PDB entry 1EYG | X-ray diffraction, 2.80 A resolution | chains A and B of the 3 polymer chains in the assembly

[Chain A]
Protein: Single-strand DNA-binding protein
Source organism: Escherichia coli
Notes: fragment: chymotryptic fragment
UniProtKB: P0AGE0 (SSB_ECOLI); residues 1000-1115 here correspond to UniProt positions 1-116 (UniProt number = residue number - 999)
Chain sequence (116 residues; numbered 1000 to 1115; the number before each row is that of its first residue):
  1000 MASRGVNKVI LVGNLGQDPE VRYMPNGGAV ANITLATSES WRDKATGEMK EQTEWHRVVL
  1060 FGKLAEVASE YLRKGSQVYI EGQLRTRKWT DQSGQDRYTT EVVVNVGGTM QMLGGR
Not modelled in the structure: 1000, 1113-1115
Swiss-Prot annotation at these positions:
  - DNA-binding region: Trp1054 to Phe1060

[Chain B]
Protein: Single-strand DNA-binding protein
Source organism: Escherichia coli
Notes: fragment: chymotryptic fragment
UniProtKB: P0AGE0 (SSB_ECOLI); residues 2000-2115 here correspond to UniProt positions 1-116 (UniProt number = residue number - 1999)
Chain sequence (116 residues; each row starts with the number of its first residue):
  2000 MASRGVNKVI LVGNLGQDPE VRYMPNGGAV ANITLATSES WRDKATGEMK EQTEWHRVVL
  2060 FGKLAEVASE YLRKGSQVYI EGQLRTRKWT DQSGQDRYTT EVVVNVGGTM QMLGGR
Not modelled in the structure: 2000, 2041-2049, 2114-2115
Swiss-Prot annotation at these positions:
  - DNA-binding region: Trp2054 to Phe2060

[How chain A and chain B interact]
Residue-residue contacts (44; chain A residue first):
  Ala1001(A) with Ser2037(B); Glu2038(B); Ser2039(B), hydrogen bond (backbone-side chain)
  Ser1002(A) with Ser2037(B)
  Arg1003(A) with Thr2036(B); Ser2037(B), hydrogen bond (backbone-backbone)
  Gly1004(A) with Val2011(B)
  Val1005(A) with Ile2009(B); Leu2010(B); Val2011(B), hydrogen bond (backbone-backbone); Thr2036(B)
  Asn1006(A) with Ile2009(B); Thr2036(B); His2055(B), hydrogen bond
  Lys1007(A) with Val2008(B); Ile2009(B), hydrogen bond (backbone-backbone)
  Val1008(A) with Lys2007(B)
  Ile1009(A) with Val2005(B); Lys2007(B), hydrogen bond (backbone-backbone)
  Leu1010(A) with Val2005(B); Asn2006(B)
  Val1011(A) with Gly2004(B), hydrogen bond (backbone-backbone); Val2005(B), hydrogen bond (backbone-backbone)
  Thr1036(A) with Val2005(B); Asn2006(B)
  Ser1037(A) with Ala2001(B); Ser2002(B); Arg2003(B)
  Glu1038(A) with Ala2001(B); Gln2082(B), hydrogen bond
  Ser1039(A) with Ala2001(B)
  Glu1053(A) with Leu2083(B); Arg2084(B); Thr2085(B), hydrogen bond (side chain-backbone)
  His1055(A) with Asn2006(B), hydrogen bond; Leu2083(B)
  Leu1083(A) with Glu2053(B); His2055(B); Leu2083(B), hydrophobic
  Arg1084(A) with Glu2053(B)
  Thr1085(A) with Glu2053(B), hydrogen bond (backbone-side chain)
  Asp1095(A) with Arg2096(B)
  Arg1096(A) with Arg2096(B)
  Thr1099(A) with Thr2099(B), hydrogen bond
Interface residues without a listed pair, chain A (28 interface residues in all): Gly1012, Ala1035, Gln1082, Gln1094, Val1101
Interface residues without a listed pair, chain B (25 interface residues in all): Gly2012, Val2101

[In short]
28 residues of chain A and 25 residues of chain B are in contact, with 13 hydrogen bonds. Polar contacts
include Ala1001(A)-Ser2039(B), Asn1006(A)-His2055(B) and Glu1038(A)-Gln2082(B). UniProt lists a DNA-binding
region on chain A; a DNA-binding region on chain B.
Both chains are Single-strand DNA-binding protein (Escherichia coli). Entry 1EYG (Crystal structure of
chymotryptic fragment of E. coli ssb bound to two 35-mer single strand DNAS) was determined by X-ray
diffraction.
